6QPO - chains A and B of the 3 polymer chains in the assembly; structure by X-ray diffraction, 2.45 A resolution.

# Chain A (and B)
Name: Fiber
From: Human adenovirus 49
Notes: engineered mutation(s): KO1; chain B of this document is another copy of the same molecule, construct and numbering; everything in this record applies to it too
UniProtKB: Q09TX9 (Q09TX9_9ADEN); residues 387-598 here correspond to UniProt positions 174-385 (UniProt number = residue number - 213)
Amino-acid sequence (223 residues; each row starts with the number of its first residue):
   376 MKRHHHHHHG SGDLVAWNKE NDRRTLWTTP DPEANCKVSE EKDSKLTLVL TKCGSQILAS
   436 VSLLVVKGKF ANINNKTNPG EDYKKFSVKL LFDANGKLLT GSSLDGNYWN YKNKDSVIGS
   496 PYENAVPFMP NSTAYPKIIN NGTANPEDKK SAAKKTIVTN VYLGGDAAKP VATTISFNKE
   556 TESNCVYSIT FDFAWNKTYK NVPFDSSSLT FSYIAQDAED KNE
Not modelled in the structure: 376-394, 595-598
Differences from the reference sequence: initiating methionine (376); expression tag (377-386); conflict Glu-408 (Ser195 in Q09TX9), Ala-409 (Pro196 in Q09TX9)

# How chain A and chain B interact
Pairs across the interface - 50 pairs, chain A then chain B:
  Cys-428(A) / Thr-426(B)
  Cys-428(A) / Cys-428(B)  disulfide
  Gly-429(A) / Asn-396(B)
  Gly-429(A) / Thr-426(B)
  Ser-430(A) / Thr-400(B)
  Ser-430(A) / Trp-402(B)
  Ser-430(A) / Thr-426(B)
  Ser-430(A) / Lys-487(B)
  Gln-431(A) / Val-424(B)
  Gln-431(A) / Thr-426(B)
  Gln-431(A) / Leu-433(B)
  Gln-431(A) / Ser-435(B)
  Asn-506(A) / Asp-490(B)
  Thr-508(A) / Pro-405(B)
  Thr-508(A) / Asp-406(B)
  Thr-508(A) / Asp-490(B)
  Ala-509(A) / Pro-405(B)
  Pro-521(A) / Val-441(B)
  Glu-522(A) / Lys-420(B)  hydrogen bond (backbone-side chain)
  Lys-524(A) / Lys-420(B)  hydrogen bond (backbone-side chain)
  Lys-524(A) / Leu-439(B)
  Lys-524(A) / Val-441(B)  hydrogen bond (side chain-backbone)
  Lys-525(A) / Asp-406(B)  salt bridge
  Lys-525(A) / Leu-439(B)
  Ser-526(A) / Leu-439(B)
  Ser-526(A) / Asp-580(B)  hydrogen bond
  Ala-527(A) / Asp-580(B)
  Ala-528(A) / Gly-539(B)
  Ala-528(A) / Gly-540(B)
  Ala-528(A) / Asp-580(B)  hydrogen bond (backbone-side chain)
  Ala-528(A) / Ser-581(B)
  Ala-528(A) / Ser-582(B)
  Ala-528(A) / Ser-583(B)
  Lys-529(A) / Pro-405(B)  hydrogen bond (side chain-backbone)
  Lys-529(A) / Pro-407(B)
  Lys-529(A) / Thr-422(B)  hydrogen bond
  Lys-529(A) / Ser-437(B)
  Lys-529(A) / Ser-581(B)
  Lys-529(A) / Ser-583(B)  hydrogen bond (backbone-side chain)
  Thr-531(A) / Gly-540(B)
  Thr-531(A) / Ser-582(B)
  Thr-531(A) / Ser-583(B)  hydrogen bond (backbone-backbone)
  Val-533(A) / Tyr-537(B)  hydrophobic
  Val-533(A) / Gly-540(B)
  Phe-586(A) / Thr-585(B)
  Ser-587(A) / Thr-585(B)  hydrogen bond
  Ile-589(A) / Val-424(B)  hydrophobic
  Asp-592(A) / Lys-487(B)  salt bridge
  Asp-592(A) / Lys-489(B)
  Asp-592(A) / Asp-490(B)
Also at the interface, not in a pair above, chain A (24 interface residues in all): Leu-433, Asp-523, Ile-532
Also at the interface, not in a pair above, chain B (30 interface residues in all): Leu-425, Ala-434, Ala-542
Disulfides between the chains: Cys-428(A)/Cys-428(B)

# In short
The interface between chain A and chain B involves 24 residues on one side and 30 on the other; the contacts
include 1 disulfide bond, 10 hydrogen bonds and 2 salt bridges. Polar pairs include Lys-525(A)/Asp-406(B),
Asp-592(A)/Lys-487(B) and Glu-522(A)/Lys-420(B).
Both chains are Fiber (Human adenovirus 49). Entry 6QPO (Adenovirus species D serotype 49 Fiber-Knob KO1
mutant) was determined by X-ray diffraction together with 6QPN from the same study.
